Entry 7PEU (electron microscopy, 7.20 A resolution (low resolution: residue-level contacts below are approximate; hydrogen-bond / salt-bridge calls are withheld)); this record covers chains e and J of the 27 polymer chains in the assembly.

# Chain e
Protein: Histone H3.2
Organism: Homo sapiens
UniProtKB: Q71DI3 (H32_HUMAN); residues 0-135 here correspond to UniProt positions 1-136 (UniProt number = residue number + 1)
Sequence (136 residues; numbered 0 to 135; the number before each row is that of its first residue; numbering starts at 0):
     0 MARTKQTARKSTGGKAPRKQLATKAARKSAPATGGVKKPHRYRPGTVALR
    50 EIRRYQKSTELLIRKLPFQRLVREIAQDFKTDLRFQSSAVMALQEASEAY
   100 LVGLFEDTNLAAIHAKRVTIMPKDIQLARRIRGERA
Not modelled in the structure: 0-36, 134-135
Differences from the reference sequence: engineered mutation Ala-110 (Cys111 in Q71DI3)
UniProt features mapped onto this chain:
  - modified residue: Arg-2 (Asymmetric dimethylarginine), Thr-3 (Phosphothreonine), Lys-4 (Allysine), Gln-5 (5-glutamyl dopamine), Thr-6 (Phosphothreonine), Arg-8 (Citrulline), Lys-9 (N6,N6,N6-trimethyllysine), Ser-10 (ADP-ribosylserine), Thr-11 (Phosphothreonine), Lys-14 (N6-(2-hydroxyisobutyryl)lysine), Arg-17 (Asymmetric dimethylarginine), Lys-18 (N6-(2-hydroxyisobutyryl)lysine), Lys-23 (N6-(2-hydroxyisobutyryl)lysine), Arg-26 (Citrulline), Lys-27 (N6,N6,N6-trimethyllysine), Ser-28 (ADP-ribosylserine), Lys-36 (N6,N6,N6-trimethyllysine), Lys-37 (N6-methyllysine), Tyr-41 (Phosphotyrosine), Lys-56 (N6,N6,N6-trimethyllysine) and 8 more in UniProt
  - lipidation: Lys-18 (N6-decanoyllysine)

# Chain J
Molecule: 520-nt DNA strand
Organism: synthetic construct
Sequence (520 nucleotides; numbered 181 to 700; the number before each row is that of its first residue):
   181 GGCACTGGAACAGGATGTATATATGTGACACGTGCCTGGAGACTAGGGAG
   231 TAATCCCCTTGGCGGTTAAAACGCGGGGGACAGCGCGTACGTGCGTTTAA
   281 GCGGTGCTAGAGCTGTCTACGACCAATTGAGCGGCCTCGGCACCGGGATT
   331 CTCCAGGGGATGTGGATGCTCGGGTCCGGCACTGGAACAGGATGTATATA
   381 TGTGACACGTGCCTGGAGACTAGGGAGTAATCCCCTTGGCGGTTAAAACG
   431 CGGGGGACAGCGCGTACGTGCGTTTAAGCGGTGCTAGAGCTGTCTACGAC
   481 CAATTGAGCGGCCTCGGCACCGGGATTCTCCAGGGGATCCGGATGCTCGG
   531 GTCCGGCACGTGAACAGGATGTATATATGTGACACGTGCCTGGAGACTAG
   581 GGAGTAATCCCCTTGGCGGTTAAAACGCGGGGGACAGCGCGTACGTGCGT
   631 TTAAGCGGTGCTAGAGCTGTCTACGACCAATTGAGCGGCCTCGGCACCGG
   681 GATTCTCCAGGGGATCCGGA

# Interface between chain e and chain J
Pairs across the interface (24; chain e residue first):
  Lys-37(e) with DA512(J)
  Arg-40(e) with DG432(J); DC511(J)
  Tyr-41(e) with DC510(J)
  Arg-42(e) with DG435(J); DC510(J)
  Pro-43(e) with DG435(J)
  Thr-45(e) with DT509(J); DC510(J)
  Arg-63(e) with DA426(J); DA427(J)
  Arg-72(e) with DT417(J)
  Arg-83(e) with DT416(J); DT417(J)
  Phe-84(e) with DT416(J); DT417(J)
  Gln-85(e) with DT416(J)
  Arg-116(e) with DA437(J); DC438(J)
  Val-117(e) with DG436(J); DA437(J)
  Thr-118(e) with DG436(J); DA437(J)
  Met-120(e) with DC438(J)
Other interface residues (no listed pair), chain J (15 interface residues in all): DG418, DG434

# Overview
Chain e and chain J each contribute 15 residues to their interface.
Chain e is Histone H3.2 (Homo sapiens) and chain J is a 520-nt DNA strand (synthetic construct); the
structure, Trinucleosome of the 4x177 nucleosome array containing H1, was determined by electron microscopy
together with 7PET, 7PEV, 7PEW, 7PEX, 7PEY, 7PEZ and 16 further entries from the same study.
